9AUR - chains H and R of the 3 polymer chains in the assembly; structure by X-ray diffraction, 1.57 A resolution.

# Chain H
Molecule: Fab BL3-6 heavy chain
Source organism: Mus musculus
Notes: antibody fragment or engineered binder
Chain sequence (228 residues; row label = number of the first residue in the row):
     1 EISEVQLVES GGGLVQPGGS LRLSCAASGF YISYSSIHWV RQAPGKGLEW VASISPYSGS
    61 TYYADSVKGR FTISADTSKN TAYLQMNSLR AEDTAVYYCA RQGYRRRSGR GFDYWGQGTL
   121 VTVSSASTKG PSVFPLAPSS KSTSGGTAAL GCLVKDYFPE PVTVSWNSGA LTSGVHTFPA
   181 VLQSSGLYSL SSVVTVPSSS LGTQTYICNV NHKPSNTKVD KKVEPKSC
Disulfide bonds: Cys-25/Cys-99, Cys-152/Cys-208

# Chain R
Molecule: Loop-closed A21 2'-OMe dumbbell RNA bridged by glycine
Source organism: Mus musculus
Sequence (22 nucleotides; numbered 1 to 22; the number before each row is that of its first residue):
     1 GGUUGAAACA CGACCUGAGA XA
Modified positions: A2M (2'-O-methyladenosine 5'-(dihydrogen phosphate)) at position 21
Glycans and other covalent adducts: glycine (GLY) linked to G1, A22
What the authors report for this chain:
  - binding site for glycine: G1, A22
  - conformationally variable residues: A22

# How chain H and chain R interact
Contacting residue pairs (23; chain H residue first):
  Tyr-34(H) / A6(R)  stacking on the base
  His-38(H) / A8(R)  base contact
  Ser-55(H) / C9(R)  base contact
  Pro-56(H) / A7(R)  sugar contact
  Pro-56(H) / A8(R)  phosphate contact
  Pro-56(H) / C9(R)  hydrogen bond to the base
  Tyr-57(H) / A6(R)  hydrogen bond to the sugar
  Tyr-57(H) / A7(R)  stacking on the base
  Tyr-57(H) / A10(R)  base contact
  Ser-58(H) / C9(R)  hydrogen bond to the base
  Ser-60(H) / C9(R)  hydrogen bond to the base
  Tyr-62(H) / C9(R)  sugar contact
  Gln-102(H) / A8(R)  hydrogen bond to the base
  Gly-103(H) / A7(R)  phosphate contact
  Tyr-104(H) / A6(R)  base contact
  Tyr-104(H) / A7(R)  phosphate contact
  Arg-105(H) / U4(R)  hydrogen bond to the base
  Arg-105(H) / G5(R)  hydrogen bond to the base
  Arg-105(H) / A7(R)  hydrogen bond to the phosphate
  Arg-105(H) / A8(R)  sugar contact
  Arg-106(H) / U4(R)  salt bridge to the phosphate
  Arg-106(H) / G5(R)  salt bridge to the phosphate
  Arg-110(H) / A8(R)  hydrogen bond to the sugar
Other interface residues (no listed pair), chain H (15 interface residues in all): Ser-36

# Overview
The interface between chain H and chain R involves 15 residues on one side and 7 on the other, with 9 hydrogen
bonds, 2 salt bridges and 2 aromatic stacking contacts. Polar contacts include Pro-56(H)/C9(R),
Ser-58(H)/C9(R) and Ser-60(H)/C9(R). The paper reports a binding site for glycine at G1(R) and A22(R);
conformational variability at A22(R).
Chain H is Fab BL3-6 heavy chain and chain R is Loop-closed A21 2'-OMe dumbbell RNA bridged by glycine, both
from Mus musculus; the structure, Crystal structure of loop-closed A21 2'-OMe dumbbell RNA bridged by glycine,
was determined by X-ray diffraction (same publication as 9AUS).
